Entry 3R9J (X-ray diffraction, 4.30 A resolution (low resolution: residue-level contacts below are approximate; hydrogen-bond / salt-bridge calls are withheld)); this record covers chains B and C of the 4 polymer chains in the assembly.

# Chain B
Molecule: Septum site-determining protein minD
From: Escherichia coli
UniProtKB: P0AEZ3 (MIND_ECOLI); residue numbers follow UniProt; this construct covers 1-260
Amino-acid sequence (260 residues; numbered 1 to 260; the number before each row is that of its first residue):
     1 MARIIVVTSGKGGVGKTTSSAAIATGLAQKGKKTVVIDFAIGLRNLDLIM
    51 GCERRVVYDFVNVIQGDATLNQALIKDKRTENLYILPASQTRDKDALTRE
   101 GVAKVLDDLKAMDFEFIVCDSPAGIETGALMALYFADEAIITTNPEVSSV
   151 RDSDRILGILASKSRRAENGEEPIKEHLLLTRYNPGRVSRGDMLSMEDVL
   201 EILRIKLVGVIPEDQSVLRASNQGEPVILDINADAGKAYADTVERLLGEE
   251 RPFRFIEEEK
Unresolved in the structure: 1, 165-171, 259-260
Sequence notes: engineered mutation Ala40 (Asp in P0AEZ3)
Small-molecule neighbours: ADP (adenosine-5'-diphosphate): Gly12, Gly13, Val14, Gly15, Lys16, Thr17, Thr18, Thr181, Arg182, Ile211, Pro212, Glu213, Asp214, Val217, Leu218
Swiss-Prot annotation at these positions:
  - binding site (ATP): Lys11 to Thr18
  - mutagenesis: Gly15 (G15S: Less effective then wild-type), Lys16 to Thr17 (Loss of activity), Lys16 (K16Q: Loss of activity)

# Chain C
Molecule: Cell division topological specificity factor
From: Escherichia coli
UniProtKB: P0A734 (MINE_ECOLI); residue numbers follow UniProt; this construct covers 12-88
Amino-acid sequence (77 residues; row label = number of the first residue in the row):
    12 KNTANIAKERLQNIVAERRRSDAEPHYLPQLRKDILEVICKYVQIDPEMV
    62 TVQLEQKDGDISILELNVTLPEAEELK
Unresolved in the structure: 12, 83-88
Sequence notes: engineered mutation Asn24 (Ile in P0A734)
What the authors report for this chain:
  - conformationally variable residues: Arg21 to Arg29
  - mutagenesis - T14A: abolished growth in response to MinC/MinD

# How chain B and chain C interact
Pairs across the interface (23):
  Leu48(B) with Arg21(C); Ile25(C)
  Gly51(B) with Arg21(C)
  Glu53(B) with Arg21(C); Ile25(C)
  Arg54(B) with Asn24(C); Met60(C)
  Arg55(B) with Pro58(C)
  Val57(B) with Lys44(C); Glu48(C)
  Tyr58(B) with Lys44(C); Asp45(C)
  Lys78(B) with Asp57(C)
  Gln90(B) with Arg29(C)
  Arg219(B) with Thr14(C)
  Ser221(B) with Arg21(C)
  Asn222(B) with Thr14(C); Ile17(C); Ala18(C); Arg21(C)
  Gln223(B) with Thr14(C); Arg21(C)
  Gly224(B) with Arg21(C)
Interface residues without a listed pair, chain B (15 interface residues in all): Val56
Interface residues without a listed pair, chain C (14 interface residues in all): Ala15

# Summary
15 residues of chain B face 14 of chain C across their interface. Bound to chain B: ADP. Curated annotation
(UniProt) lists 8 ATP-binding residues and 3 mutagenesis sites on chain B. The paper reports that T14A of
chain C abolishes growth in response to MinC/MinD; conformational variability at Arg21(C).
Here chain B is Septum site-determining protein minD and chain C is Cell division topological specificity
factor, both from Escherichia coli. Entry 3R9J (4.3A resolution structure of a MinD-MinE(I24N) protein
complex) was determined by X-ray diffraction (same publication as 3R9I).
